6D27 - chain A; structure by X-ray diffraction, 2.74 A resolution.

== Chain A ==
Protein: Prostaglandin D2 receptor 2, Endolysin chimera
Source organism: Homo sapiens
Notes: fragment: CRTH2 , T4 ligase , CRTH2
UniProtKB: chimeric construct of Q9Y5Y4, D9IEF7: residues 1-236 from Q9Y5Y4 (PD2R2_HUMAN) positions 1-236 (same numbers); residues 1246-1256 from D9IEF7 positions 2-12 (UniProt number = residue number - 1244); residues 1262-1362 from D9IEF7 positions 61-161 (UniProt number = residue number - 1201); residues 2238-2339 from Q9Y5Y4 (PD2R2_HUMAN) positions 238-339 (UniProt number = residue number - 2000)
Amino-acid sequence (470 residues; each row starts with the number of its first residue; note: 1876 numbers in that range are skipped by the numbering (no residue carries them; nothing is unmodelled there); numbering starts at 0):
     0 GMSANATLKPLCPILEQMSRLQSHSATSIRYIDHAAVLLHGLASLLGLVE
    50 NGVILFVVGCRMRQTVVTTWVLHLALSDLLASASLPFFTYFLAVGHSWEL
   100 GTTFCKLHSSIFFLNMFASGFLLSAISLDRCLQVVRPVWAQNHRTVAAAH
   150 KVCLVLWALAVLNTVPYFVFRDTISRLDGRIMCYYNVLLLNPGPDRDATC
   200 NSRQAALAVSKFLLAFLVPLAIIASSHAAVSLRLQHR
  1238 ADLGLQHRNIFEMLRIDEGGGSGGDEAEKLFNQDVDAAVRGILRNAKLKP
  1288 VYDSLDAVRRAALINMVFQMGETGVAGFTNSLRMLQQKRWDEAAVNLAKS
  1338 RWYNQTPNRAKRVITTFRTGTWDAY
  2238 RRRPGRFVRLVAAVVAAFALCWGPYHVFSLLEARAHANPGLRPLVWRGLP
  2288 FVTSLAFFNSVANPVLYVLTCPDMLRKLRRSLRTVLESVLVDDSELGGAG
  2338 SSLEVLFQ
Disordered / not traced: 0-4, 21-24, 2328-2345
Construct notes: expression tag (0, 2340-2345); engineered mutation Ala25 (Asn in Q9Y5Y4), Ala1298 (Cys97 in D9IEF7); variant Ala204 (Val in Q9Y5Y4); insertion (1238-1245, 1257-1261)
Modified positions: Cys2308 (S-(2-amino-2-oxoethyl)-L-cysteine; YCM)
Curated features (UniProtKB/Swiss-Prot):
  - glycosylation: Asn4 (N-linked (GlcNAc...) asparagine)
  - motif: Asp2330 to Leu2333 (Involved in the recycling of CRTH2)
  - modified residue: Ser2331 (Phosphoserine)
Disulfide bonds: Cys11-Cys199, Cys104-Cys182
Small-molecule neighbours:
  - cay10471 (FT4; [(3R)-3-{[(4-fluorophenyl)sulfonyl](methyl)amino}-1,2,3,4-tetrahydro-9H-carbazol-9-yl]acetic acid): Met17, Phe87, Phe90, His107, Ser108, Phe111, Phe112, Arg170, Met181, Cys182, Tyr183, Tyr184, Lys210, Tyr2262, Val2282, Trp2283, Leu2286, Pro2287, Thr2290, Phe2294
  - s-1,2-propanediol (PGO), molecule 1: Met17, Leu20, His95, Arg175, Arg179
  - s-1,2-propanediol (PGO), molecule 2: Gly40, Ser43, Leu44, Pro85, Thr88
  - s-1,2-propanediol (PGO), molecule 3: Phe120, Ser123, Leu213, Val217, Ile221
  - s-1,2-propanediol (PGO), molecule 4: Arg2246, Cys2308, Pro2309, Asp2310, Arg2313
What the authors report for this chain:
  - binding site for cay10471: Phe87, Phe90, His107, Phe111, Phe112, Arg170, Tyr183, Tyr184, Lys210, Tyr2262, Trp2283, Leu2286, Pro2287, Phe2294
  - conformationally variable residues (order/disorder transition, side-chain flip): Leu20, Ser22 to Ser24, Trp2283
  - binding site for s-1,2-propanediol: Arg175, Arg179
  - mutagenesis - C11A: decreased binding to PGD2
  - mutagenesis - W2283A: unchanged binding to PGD2
  - mutagenesis - R170A: abolished binding to PGD2

== In short ==
Ligands of chain A: cay10471 and 4 copies of s-1,2-propanediol. From the paper: a binding site for cay10471 at
Phe87, Phe90 and His107 among others; C11A reduces binding to PGD2; 3 substitutions were tested in all.
Chain A is Prostaglandin D2 receptor 2, Endolysin chimera (Homo sapiens); the structure, Crystal structure of
the prostaglandin D2 receptor CRTH2 with CAY10471, was determined by X-ray diffraction (same publication as
6D26).
